4CQY - chains C and E of the 6 polymer chains in the assembly; structure by X-ray diffraction, 2.05 A resolution.

== Chain C (and E) ==
Molecule: Haemagglutinin HA1
Source organism: Influenza A virus (A/TURKEY/TURKEY/1/2005(H5N1))
Notes: fragment: ha1 of trypsin released ectodomain, residues 17-342; chain E of this document is another copy of the same molecule, construct and numbering; everything in this record applies to it too
Reference sequence: Q207Z6 (Q207Z6_9INFA); aligned to UniProt positions 17-341 over residues 1-325 (the alignment contains insertions or deletions, so no single offset holds)
Amino-acid sequence (327 residues; numbered -1 to 325; the number before each row is that of its first residue; numbers below 1 keep their minus sign (Asp-1 is residue -1)):
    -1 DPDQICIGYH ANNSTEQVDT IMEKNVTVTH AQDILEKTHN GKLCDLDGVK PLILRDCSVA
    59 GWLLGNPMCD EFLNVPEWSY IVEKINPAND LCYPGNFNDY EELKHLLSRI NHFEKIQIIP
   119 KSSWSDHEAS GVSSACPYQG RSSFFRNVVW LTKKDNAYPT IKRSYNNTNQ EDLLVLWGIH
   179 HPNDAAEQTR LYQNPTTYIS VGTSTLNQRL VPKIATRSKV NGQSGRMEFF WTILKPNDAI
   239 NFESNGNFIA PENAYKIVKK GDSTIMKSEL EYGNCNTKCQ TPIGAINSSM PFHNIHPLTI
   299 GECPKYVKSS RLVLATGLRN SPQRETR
Unresolved in the structure: 321-325
Construct notes: expression tag (-1 to 0); engineered mutation Thr150 (Ile167 in Q207Z6); conflict Arg322 (Gly339 in Q207Z6), Thr324 (Arg341 in Q207Z6)
Disulfide bonds: Cys42-Cys273, Cys55-Cys67, Cys90-Cys134, Cys277-Cys301
Glycans and other covalent adducts: N-acetylglucosamine (NAG) linked to Asn11, Asn23, Asn164

== Interface between chain C and chain E ==
Pairs across the interface (19):
  His179(C) - Asn205(E)
  Lys211(C) - Asn205(E)
  Lys211(C) - Arg207(E)
  Ile212(C) - Ser198(E)
  Ile212(C) - Arg207(E)  hydrogen bond (backbone-side chain)
  Ala213(C) - Ser198(E)
  Ala213(C) - Asn205(E)
  Thr214(C) - Gly200(E)
  Thr214(C) - Asn239(E)  hydrogen bond (backbone-side chain)
  Arg215(C) - Thr201(E)
  Arg215(C) - Asn205(E)  hydrogen bond
  Arg215(C) - Asn239(E)
  Ser216(C) - Thr201(E)  hydrogen bond (backbone-backbone)
  Ser216(C) - Ser202(E)
  Ser216(C) - Asp236(E)  hydrogen bond
  Ser216(C) - Ala237(E)  hydrogen bond (side chain-backbone)
  Val218(C) - Ser202(E)
  Arg224(C) - Thr201(E)  hydrogen bond (side chain-backbone)
  Arg224(C) - Ser202(E)  hydrogen bond (side chain-backbone)
Other interface residues (no listed pair), chain E (12 interface residues in all): Val199, Gln206, Glu241

== In short ==
9 residues of chain C face 12 of chain E across their interface; the contacts include 8 hydrogen bonds. Among
the polar pairs are Ile212(C)-Arg207(E), Thr214(C)-Asn239(E) and Arg215(C)-Asn205(E). Covalently linked
N-acetylglucosamine: at Asn11(C), Asn23(C) and Asn164(C).
Chain C and chain E are both Haemagglutinin HA1 (Influenza A virus (A/TURKEY/TURKEY/1/2005(H5N1))); the
structure, H5 (tyTy) Del133/Ile155Thr Mutant Haemagglutinin in Complex with Avian Receptor Analogue LSTa, was
determined by X-ray diffraction together with 4CQP, 4CQQ, 4CQR, 4CQS, 4CQU, 4CQV and 5 further entries from
the same study.
